PDB entry 1OE8 | X-ray diffraction, 1.65 A resolution | chains A and B

Chain A (and B):
Protein: Glutathione S-transferase
Source organism: Schistosoma haematobium
Notes: EC 2.5.1.18; chain B of this document is another copy of the same molecule, construct and numbering; everything in this record applies to it too
Sequence (211 residues; each row starts with the number of its first residue):
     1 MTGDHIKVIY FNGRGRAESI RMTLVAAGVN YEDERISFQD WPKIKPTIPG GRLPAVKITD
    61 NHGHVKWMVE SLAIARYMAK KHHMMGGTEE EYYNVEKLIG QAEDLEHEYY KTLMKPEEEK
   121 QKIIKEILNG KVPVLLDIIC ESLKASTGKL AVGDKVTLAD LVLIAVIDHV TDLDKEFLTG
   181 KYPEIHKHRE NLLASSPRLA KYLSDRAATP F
Unresolved in the structure: 1-3, 208-211 (chain B: 1-2, 208-211)
Small-molecule neighbours: glutathione (GSH): Tyr10, Phe11, Arg16, Trp41, Lys45, Gly51, Arg52, Leu53, Pro54, Glu70, Ser71

Chain A / chain B interface:
Residue-residue contacts - 45 pairs, chain A then chain B:
  Gly50(A) with Ile138(B)
  Arg52(A) with Asp104(B), salt bridge; Leu135(B); Ile138(B)
  Met68(A) with Tyr93(B)
  Val69(A) with Tyr93(B), hydrogen bond (backbone-side chain); Lys97(B)
  Glu70(A) with Lys97(B); Gly100(B); Gln101(B)
  Ala73(A) with Tyr93(B); Glu96(B); Lys97(B)
  Arg76(A) with Arg76(B); Tyr92(B); Glu96(B), salt bridge
  Tyr77(A) with Glu89(B); Glu90(B), hydrogen bond; Tyr93(B), hydrophobic
  Lys80(A) with Glu89(B); Tyr92(B)
  Lys81(A) with Glu89(B), salt bridge; Glu90(B), salt bridge
  Met85(A) with Tyr92(B)
  Glu89(A) with Tyr77(B); Lys81(B)
  Glu90(A) with Tyr77(B), hydrogen bond
  Tyr92(A) with Arg76(B); Lys80(B); Met85(B)
  Tyr93(A) with Met68(B); Val69(B), hydrogen bond (side chain-backbone); Ala73(B); Tyr77(B), hydrophobic
  Glu96(A) with Ala73(B); Arg76(B), salt bridge
  Lys97(A) with Val69(B); Glu70(B); Ala73(B)
  Gly100(A) with Glu70(B)
  Gln101(A) with Glu70(B)
  Asp104(A) with Arg52(B), salt bridge
  Leu135(A) with Arg52(B)
  Ile138(A) with Gly50(B); Arg52(B)
Other interface residues (no listed pair), chain A (25 interface residues in all): Trp67, Ile74, His107
Other interface residues (no listed pair), chain B (25 interface residues in all): Trp67, Ile74, His107

In short:
Chain A and chain B each contribute 25 residues to their interface, with 4 hydrogen bonds and 6 salt bridges.
Among the polar pairs are Arg52(A)-Asp104(B), Arg76(A)-Glu96(B) and Lys81(A)-Glu89(B). Chain A binds
glutathione.
Chain A and chain B are both Glutathione S-transferase (Schistosoma haematobium); the structure, 28kDa
glutathione S-transferase from Schistosoma haematobium (glutathione saturated), was determined by X-ray
diffraction, deposited together with 1OE7.
